Entry 6OEM (electron microscopy, 3.60 A resolution); this record covers chains C and J of the 10 polymer chains in the assembly.

# Chain C
Molecule: V(D)J recombination-activating protein 1
Source organism: Mus musculus
Notes: EC 3.1.-.-, 2.3.2.27
UniProtKB: P15919 (RAG1_MOUSE); residue numbers follow UniProt; this construct covers 1-1040
Sequence (1040 residues; row label = number of the first residue in the row):
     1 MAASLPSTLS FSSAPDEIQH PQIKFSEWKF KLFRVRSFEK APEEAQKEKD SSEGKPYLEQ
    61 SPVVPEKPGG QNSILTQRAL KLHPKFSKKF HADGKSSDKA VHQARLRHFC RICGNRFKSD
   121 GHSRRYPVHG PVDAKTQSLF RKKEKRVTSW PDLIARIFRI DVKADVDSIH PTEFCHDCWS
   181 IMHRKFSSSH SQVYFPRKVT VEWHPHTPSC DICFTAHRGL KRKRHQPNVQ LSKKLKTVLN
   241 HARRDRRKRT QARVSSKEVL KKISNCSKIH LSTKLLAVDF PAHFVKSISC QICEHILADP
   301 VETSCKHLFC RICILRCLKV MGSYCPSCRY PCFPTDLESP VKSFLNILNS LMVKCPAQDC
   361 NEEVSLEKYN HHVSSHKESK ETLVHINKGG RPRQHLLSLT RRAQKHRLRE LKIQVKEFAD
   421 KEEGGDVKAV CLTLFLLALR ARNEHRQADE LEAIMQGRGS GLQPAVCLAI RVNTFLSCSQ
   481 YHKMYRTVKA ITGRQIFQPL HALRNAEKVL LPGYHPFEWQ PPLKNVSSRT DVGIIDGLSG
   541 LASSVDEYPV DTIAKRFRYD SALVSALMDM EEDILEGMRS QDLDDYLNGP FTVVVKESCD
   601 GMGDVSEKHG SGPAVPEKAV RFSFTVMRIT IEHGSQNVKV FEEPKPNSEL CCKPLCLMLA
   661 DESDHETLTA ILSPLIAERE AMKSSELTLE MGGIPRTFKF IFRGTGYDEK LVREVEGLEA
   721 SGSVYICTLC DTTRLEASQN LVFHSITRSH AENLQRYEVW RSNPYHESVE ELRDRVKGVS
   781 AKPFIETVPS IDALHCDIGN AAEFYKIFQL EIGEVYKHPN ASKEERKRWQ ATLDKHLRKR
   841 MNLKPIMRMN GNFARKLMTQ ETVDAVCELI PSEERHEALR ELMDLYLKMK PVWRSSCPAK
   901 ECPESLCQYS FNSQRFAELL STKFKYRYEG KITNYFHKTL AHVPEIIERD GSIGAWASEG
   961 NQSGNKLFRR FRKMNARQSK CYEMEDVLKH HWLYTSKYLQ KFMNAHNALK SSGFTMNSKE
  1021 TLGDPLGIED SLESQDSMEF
Disordered / not traced: 1-394, 957-959, 1009-1040
Differences from the reference sequence: engineered mutation Gln962 (Glu in P15919)
Swiss-Prot annotation at these positions:
  - zinc finger: Cys290 to Arg329 (RING-type), Leu351 to Lys380 (RAG1-type)
  - DNA-binding region: Gly389 to Gln456 (NBD)
  - binding site (Zn(2+)): Cys266, His270, Cys290, Cys293, His295, Cys305, His307, Cys310, Cys313, Cys325, Cys328, Cys355, Cys360, His372, His376
  - binding site (a divalent metal cation): Asp600, Asp708
  - site: Trp893 (Essential for DNA hairpin formation, participates in base-stacking interactions near the cleavage site)
  - cross-link: Lys233 (Glycyl lysine isopeptide (Lys-Gly) (interchain with G-Cter in ubiquitin))
  - mutagenesis: Lys233 (K233M: Abolishes autoubiquitination), His307 (H307A: Displays lower E3 ligase activity and affects the joining step of V(D)J recombination), Cys325 (C325G: Loss of E3 ligase activity and affects the joining step of V(D)J recombination), Arg391 (R391A: Defects in converting nicked products to hairpins; R391L: Impairs DNA-binding and hairpin formation while maintaining some nicking activity), Arg393 (R393A: Impairs DNA-binding and hairpin formation while maintaining some nicking activity), Arg401 (R401A: Allows robust hairpin activity), Arg402 (R402A: Defects in converting nicked products to hairpins), Lys405 (K405A: Reduced hairpin activity), His406 (H406A: Allows robust hairpin activity), Arg407 (R407A: Impairs DNA-binding and reduces hairpin formation without affecting nicking activity), Asn443 (N443A: Impairs DNA-binding; when associated with A-445), His445 (H445A: Impairs DNA-binding; when associated with A-443), 22 further mutagenesis entries in UniProt
Bound ions: Mg2+: Asp600, Asp708; Zn2+: Cys727, Cys730, His937, His942
What the authors report for this chain:
  - catalytic residues: Asp600, Asp708
  - mutagenesis - E962Q: abolished catalytic activity (citing earlier work)
  - binding site for the 50-nt DNA strand: Arg848, Met849
  - mutagenesis - R848A: increased catalytic activity

# Chain J
Molecule: 61-nt DNA strand
Sequence (61 nucleotides; each row starts with the number of its first residue; numbers below 1 keep their minus sign (DC-3 is residue -3)):
    -3 CCTGGATCTG GCCTGTCTTA CACAGTGATG CAAATCAAGT GTGAAGCCAG ACAAAAACCC
    57 G
Disordered / not traced: -3 to 0

# Interface between chain C and chain J
Contacting residue pairs (14):
  Arg440(C) with DC43(J), phosphate contact; DC44(J), phosphate contact
  Ala441(C) with DC44(J), hydrogen bond to the phosphate
  Asn443(C) with DG42(J), base contact
  His445(C) with DG42(J), sugar contact; DC43(J), phosphate contact
  Gly722(C) with DT10(J), phosphate contact
  Ile846(C) with DA16(J), phosphate contact; DC17(J), phosphate contact
  Arg848(C) with DC17(J), sugar contact
  Asn850(C) with DC17(J), hydrogen bond to the phosphate; DA18(J), hydrogen bond to the phosphate
  Asn852(C) with DA18(J), sugar contact
  Lys966(C) with DG21(J), phosphate contact
Other interface residues (no listed pair), chain C (12 interface residues in all): Leu437, Ser721
Other interface residues (no listed pair), chain J (10 interface residues in all): DG11, DC19

# Overview
Chain C and chain J form an interface of 12 and 10 residues respectively; the contacts include 3 hydrogen
bonds. Among the polar pairs are Ala441(C)-DC44(J), Asn850(C)-DC17(J) and Asn850(C)-DA18(J). The paper reports
catalytic residues Asp600(C) and Asp708(C); E962Q of chain C abolishes catalytic activity.
Here chain C is V(D)J recombination-activating protein 1 (Mus musculus) and chain J is a 61-nt DNA strand.
Entry 6OEM (Cryo-EM structure of mouse RAG1/2 PRC complex (DNA0)) was determined by electron microscopy
together with 6OEN, 6OEO, 6OEP, 6OEQ, 6OER and 6V0V from the same study.
